Entry 5CY2 (X-ray diffraction, 4.00 A resolution); this record covers chains B and D of the 4 polymer chains in the assembly.

[Chain B]
Protein: Transposon Tn3 resolvase
Organism: Escherichia coli
UniProtKB: P0ADI2 (TNR3_ECOLX); numbering as in UniProt (aligned over 1-185)
Chain sequence (192 residues; each row starts with the number of its first residue):
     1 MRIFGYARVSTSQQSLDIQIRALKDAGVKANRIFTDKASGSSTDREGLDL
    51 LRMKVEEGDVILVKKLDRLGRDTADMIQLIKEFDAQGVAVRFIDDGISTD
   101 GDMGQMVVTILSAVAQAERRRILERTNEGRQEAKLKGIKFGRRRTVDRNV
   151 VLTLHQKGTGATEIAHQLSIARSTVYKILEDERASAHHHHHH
Unresolved in the structure: 39-43, 186-192
Sequence notes: expression tag (186-192)
Swiss-Prot annotation at these positions:
  - DNA-binding region: Ala161 to Glu180 (H-T-H motif)
  - active site: Ser10 (O-(5'-phospho-DNA)-serine intermediate)

[Chain D]
Molecule: 27-nt DNA strand
Sequence (27 nucleotides; row label = number of the first residue in the row):
     2 ATTGTACCTTAAATCGAATATCAGACA

[Chain B / chain D interface]
Pairs across the interface (28; chain B residue first):
  Arg125(B) - DA18(D)  sugar contact
  Thr126(B) - DC16(D)  base contact
  Thr126(B) - DG17(D)  hydrogen bond to the base
  Gly129(B) - DC16(D)  phosphate contact
  Gly129(B) - DG17(D)  sugar contact
  Arg130(B) - DT15(D)  hydrogen bond to the base
  Arg130(B) - DC16(D)  sugar contact
  Ala133(B) - DC16(D)  sugar contact
  Ile138(B) - DT15(D)  phosphate contact
  Ile138(B) - DC16(D)  phosphate contact
  Lys139(B) - DT15(D)  sugar contact
  Phe140(B) - DT15(D)  sugar contact
  Gly141(B) - DA14(D)  sugar contact
  Arg142(B) - DA12(D)  hydrogen bond to the base
  Arg142(B) - DA13(D)  base contact
  Arg142(B) - DA14(D)  sugar contact
  Arg143(B) - DA14(D)  phosphate contact
  Arg143(B) - DT15(D)  salt bridge to the phosphate
  Gly160(B) - DT4(D)  phosphate contact
  Ala161(B) - DT4(D)  phosphate contact
  Thr162(B) - DT3(D)  sugar contact
  Thr162(B) - DT4(D)  hydrogen bond to the phosphate
  Arg172(B) - DT4(D)  base contact
  Arg172(B) - DG5(D)  hydrogen bond to the base
  Arg172(B) - DT6(D)  base contact
  Tyr176(B) - DT4(D)  sugar contact
  Tyr176(B) - DG5(D)  hydrogen bond to the phosphate
  Tyr176(B) - DT6(D)  base contact
Other interface residues (no listed pair), chain B (20 interface residues in all): Leu123, Asn127, Ser173, Arg183
Other interface residues (no listed pair), chain D (13 interface residues in all): DA7, DA19

[Summary]
20 residues of chain B face 13 of chain D across their interface; the contacts include 6 hydrogen bonds and 1
salt bridge. Among the polar pairs are Thr126(B)-DG17(D), Arg130(B)-DT15(D) and Arg142(B)-DA12(D). UniProt
lists active-site residue Ser10(B) on chain B.
Here chain B is Transposon Tn3 resolvase (Escherichia coli) and chain D is a 27-nt DNA strand. Entry 5CY2 (Tn3
resolvase - site III complex crystal form II) was determined by X-ray diffraction.
